4NTN - chains B and D of the 6 polymer chains in the assembly; structure by X-ray diffraction, 1.99 A resolution.

== Chain B (and D) ==
Name: 6-carboxy-5,6,7,8-tetrahydropterin synthase
From: Escherichia coli
Notes: EC 4.1.2.50; chain D of this document is another copy of the same molecule, construct and numbering; everything in this record applies to it too
UniProt: P65870 (QUED_ECOLI); residues 1-121 here = UniProt positions 1-121
Chain sequence (121 residues; each row starts with the number of its first residue):
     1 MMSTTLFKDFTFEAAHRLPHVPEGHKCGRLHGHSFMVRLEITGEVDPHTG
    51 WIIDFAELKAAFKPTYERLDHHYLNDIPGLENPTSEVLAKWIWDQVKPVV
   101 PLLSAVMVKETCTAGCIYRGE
Disordered / not traced: 1-2
Modified positions: Mse1, Mse2 (selenomethionine); Mse36, Mse107 (selenomethionine; parent Met)
Bound ions: Zn2+: H16, H31, H33
Swiss-Prot annotation at these positions:
  - active site: C27 (Proton acceptor), H71 (Charge relay system), E110 (Charge relay system)
  - binding site (Zn(2+)): H16, H31, H33
From the paper describing this entry:
  - catalytic residues: C27, D70, H71
  - catalytic residues: H25, D54 (proposed by the authors, not directly observed)
  - mutagenesis - H25A/D54N/D70N/H71A, C27A: abolished catalytic activity
  - mutagenesis - D70N/H71A: decreased catalytic activity on H2NTP
  - mutagenesis - H25A/D54N: abolished catalytic activity on H2NTP
  - mutagenesis - D70N/H71A: unchanged catalytic activity
  - mutagenesis - H25A/D54N: decreased catalytic activity on sepiapterin

== Interface between chain B and chain D ==
Contacting residue pairs - 47 pairs, chain B then chain D:
  E13(B) - H31(D)
  E13(B) - G32(D)
  E13(B) - H33(D)  salt bridge
  E13(B) - E110(D)
  E13(B) - T111(D)
  A14(B) - H31(D)
  A14(B) - G32(D)  hydrogen bond (backbone-backbone)
  A15(B) - A15(D)  hydrophobic
  A15(B) - H31(D)
  A15(B) - G32(D)
  K26(B) - H71(D)
  C27(B) - H71(D)
  R29(B) - D70(D)  hydrogen bond (side chain-backbone)
  R29(B) - H71(D)  hydrogen bond (side chain-backbone)
  R29(B) - H72(D)  hydrogen bond
  L30(B) - H71(D)
  L30(B) - H72(D)
  L30(B) - Y73(D)  hydrogen bond (backbone-backbone)
  H31(B) - E13(D)
  H31(B) - A14(D)
  H31(B) - A15(D)
  H31(B) - H71(D)
  H31(B) - H72(D)
  G32(B) - E13(D)
  G32(B) - A14(D)  hydrogen bond (backbone-backbone)
  G32(B) - A15(D)
  G32(B) - H33(D)
  H33(B) - E13(D)  salt bridge
  H33(B) - G32(D)
  H33(B) - H33(D)
  H33(B) - S34(D)
  S34(B) - H33(D)
  S34(B) - S34(D)  hydrogen bond (side chain-backbone)
  S34(B) - E110(D)
  D70(B) - R29(D)  hydrogen bond (backbone-side chain)
  H71(B) - K26(D)
  H71(B) - C27(D)
  H71(B) - R29(D)  hydrogen bond (backbone-side chain)
  H71(B) - L30(D)
  H71(B) - H31(D)
  H72(B) - R29(D)  hydrogen bond
  H72(B) - L30(D)
  H72(B) - H31(D)
  Y73(B) - L30(D)  hydrogen bond (backbone-backbone)
  E110(B) - E13(D)
  E110(B) - S34(D)
  T111(B) - E13(D)

== In short ==
Chain B and chain D each contribute 17 residues to their interface; the contacts include 11 hydrogen bonds and
2 salt bridges. Among the polar pairs are E13(B)-H33(D), R29(B)-D70(D) and R29(B)-H71(D). From the paper:
catalytic residues C27(B), D70(B) and H71(B) among others; H25A/D54N/D70N/H71A and C27A of chain B abolish
catalytic activity; 4 substitutions were tested in all.
Both chains are 6-carboxy-5,6,7,8-tetrahydropterin synthase (Escherichia coli). Entry 4NTN (E.coli QueD, SeMet
protein, 2A resolution) was determined by X-ray diffraction (same publication as 4NTK and 4NTM).
